6SUB - chain A; structure by X-ray diffraction, 1.72 A resolution.

== Chain A ==
Molecule: Receptor-type tyrosine-protein phosphatase U
From: Homo sapiens
Notes: EC 3.1.3.48
Reference sequence: Q92729 (PTPRU_HUMAN); residues 871-1153 here = UniProt positions 871-1153
Amino-acid sequence (297 residues; numbered 857 to 1153; the number before each row is that of its first residue):
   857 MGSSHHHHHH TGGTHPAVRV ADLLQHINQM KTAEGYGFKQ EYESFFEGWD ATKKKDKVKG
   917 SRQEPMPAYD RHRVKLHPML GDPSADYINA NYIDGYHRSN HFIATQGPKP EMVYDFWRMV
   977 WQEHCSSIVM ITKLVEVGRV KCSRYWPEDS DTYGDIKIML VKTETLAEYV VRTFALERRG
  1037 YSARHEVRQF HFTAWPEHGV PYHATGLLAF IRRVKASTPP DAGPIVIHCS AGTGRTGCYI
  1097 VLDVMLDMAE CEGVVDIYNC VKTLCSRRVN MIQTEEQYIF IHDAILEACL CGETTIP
Disordered / not traced: 857-871, 904-925, 1147-1153
Sequence notes: initiating methionine (857); expression tag (858-870); variant Ser940 (Asn in Q92729)
Reported in the primary citation:
  - conformationally variable residues (loop rearrangement, order/disorder transition): Gly904 to Tyr925, Cys1121 to Met1127
  - contacts within the chain: Cys1085-Thr1089, Thr1089-Arg1091 (hydrogen bond)
  - catalytic residues: Cys1085
  - mutagenesis - E1053D: unchanged catalytic activity on cellular pTyr and pNPP
  - mutagenesis - E1053D/T1089A, T1089A: unchanged catalytic activity

== Summary ==
The paper reports the catalytic residue Cys1085; E1053D/T1089A and T1089A leave catalytic activity unchanged.
Chain A is Receptor-type tyrosine-protein phosphatase U (Homo sapiens); the structure, Human PTPRU D1 domain,
reduced form, was determined by X-ray diffraction, deposited together with 6SUC.
